PDB entry 2VQF | X-ray diffraction, 2.90 A resolution | chains A and P of the 23 polymer chains in the assembly

[Chain A]
Molecule: 16S RRNA
Organism: Thermus thermophilus
Sequence (1522 nucleotides; numbered 0 to 1544 plus 19 insertion-coded residues; 42 numbers in that range are skipped by the numbering (no residue carries them; nothing is unmodelled there); the number before each row is that of its first residue; a row labelled like 190A-190L holds insertion residues (190A, then the next letters in order); numbering starts at 0):
     0 UUUGUUGGAGAGUUUGAUCCUGGCUCAGGGUGAACGCUGGCGGCGUGCCU
    50 AAGACAUGCAAGUCGUGCGGG
    73 CCGCGGGGUUUU
    88 ACUCCG
    95 UGGUC
   101 AGCGGCGGACGGGUGAGUAACGCGUGGGU
  129A G
   130 ACCUACCCGGAAGAGGGGGACAACCCGGGGAAACUCGGGCUAAUCCCCCA
   180 UGUGGACCCGC
190A-190L CCCUUGGGGUGU
   191 GUCCAAAGGGCUUU
   216 GCCCGCUUCCGGAUGGGCCCGCGUCCCAUCAGCUAGUUGGUGGGGUAAUG
   266 GCCCACCAAGGCGACGACGGGUAGCCGGUCUGAGAGGAUGGCCGGCCACA
   316 GGGGCACUGAGACACGGGCCCCACUCCUACGGGAGGCAGCAGUUAGGAAU
   366 CUUCCGCAAUGGGCGCAAGCCUGACGGAGCGACGCCGCUUGGAGGAAGAA
   416 GCCCUUCGGGGUGUAAACUCCUGAA
   442 CCCGGGACGAAACCCCCGACGA
   474 GGGGACUGACGGUACCGGG
   494 GUAAUAGCGCCGGCCAACUCCGUGCCAGCAGCCGCGGUAAUACGGAGGGC
   544 GCGAGCGUUACCCGGAUUCACUGGGCGUAAAGGGCGUGUAGGCGGCCUGG
   594 GGCGUCCCAUGUGAAAGACCACGGCUCAACCGUGGGGGAGCGUGGGAUAC
   644 GCUCAGGCUAGACGGUGGGAGAGGGUGGUGGAAUUCCCGGAGUAGCGGUG
   694 AAAUGCGCAGAUACCGGGAGGAACGCCGAUGGCGAAGGCAGCCACCUGGU
   744 CCACCCGUGACGCUGAGGCGCGAAAGCGUGGGGAGCAAACCGGAUUAGAU
   794 ACCCGGGUAGUCCACGCCCUAAACGAUGCGCGCUAGGUCUCUGGGUCU
   848 CCUGGGGGCCGAAGCUAACGCGUUAAGCGCGCCGCCUGGGGAGUACGGCC
   898 GCAAGGCUGAAACUCAAAGGAAUUGACGGGGGCCCGCACAAGCGGUGGAG
   948 CAUGUGGUUUAAUUCGAAGCAACGCGAAGAACCUUACCAGGCCUUGACAU
   998 GCUAGG
 1003A G
  1004 AACCCGGGUGAAAGCCUGGGGUGCCCC
1030A-1030D GCGA
  1031 GGGGAGCCCUAGCACAGGUGCUGCAUGGCCGUCGUCAGCUCGUGCCGUGA
  1081 GGUGUUGGGUUAAGUCCCGCAACGAGCGCAACCCCCGCCGUUAGUUGCCA
  1131 GCGGUUCGGCCGGGCACUCUAACGGGACUGCCCGCGAAA
  1171 GCGGGAGGAAGGAGGGGACGACGUCUGGUCAGCAUGGCCCUUACGGCCUG
  1221 GGCGACACACGUGCUACAAUGCCCACUACAAAGCGAUGCCACCCGGCAAC
  1271 GGGGAGCUAAUCGCAAAAAGGUGGGCCCAGUUCGGAUUGGGGUCUGCAAC
  1321 CCGACCCCAUGAAGCCGGAAUCGCUAGUAAUCGCGGAUCAG
 1361A C
  1362 CAUGCCGCGGUGAAUACGUUCCCGGGCCUUGUACACACCGCCCGUCACGC
  1412 CAUGGGAGCGGGCUCUACCCGAAGUCGCCGGG
  1446 AGCCUACGGG
  1459 CAGGCGCCGAGGGUAGGGCCCGUGACUGGGGCGAAGUCGUAACAAGGUAG
  1509 CUGUACCGGAAGGUGCGGCUGGAUCACCUCCUUUCU
Disordered / not traced: 0-4, 1535-1538
Metal / ion sites: K+ site 1 near G9 (its only coordinating residue here); Mg2+ site 1: U12, G22; K+ site 2 near U14 (its only coordinating residue here); Mg2+ site 2: C18, C19; Mg2+ site 3 near G21 (its only coordinating residue here); Mg2+ site 4 near C48 (its only coordinating residue here); Mg2+ site 5: C48, G115; Mg2+ site 6 near A53 (its only coordinating residue here); Mg2+ site 7: C58, U387; K+ site 3: G66, C381; Mg2+ site 8 near C106 (its only coordinating residue here); Mg2+ site 9: A109, G331; 122 more Mg2+ sites not listed; 57 more K+ sites not listed
Residues lining bound ligands: paromomycin (PAR): G1405, U1406, C1407, A1408, C1409, G1489, C1490, G1491, A1492, A1493, G1494, U1495, C1496

[Chain P]
Molecule: 30S ribosomal protein S16
Organism: Thermus thermophilus
UniProtKB: Q5SJH3 (RS16_THET8); residues 1-88 here = UniProt positions 1-88
Amino-acid sequence (88 residues; numbered 1 to 88; the number before each row is that of its first residue):
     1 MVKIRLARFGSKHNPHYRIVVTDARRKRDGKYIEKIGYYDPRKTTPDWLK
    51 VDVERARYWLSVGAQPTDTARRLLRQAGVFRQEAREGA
Disordered / not traced: 85-88
Metal / ion sites: K+: Ser-61 (shared with C137(A) of chain A); Mg2+ near Arg-75 (its only coordinating residue here)

[Chain A / chain P interface]
Pairs across the interface (93; chain A residue first):
  C43(A) / Lys-12(P)  salt bridge to the phosphate
  C43(A) / His-13(P)  phosphate contact
  G44(A) / Ser-11(P)  phosphate contact
  G44(A) / Lys-12(P)  hydrogen bond to the phosphate
  C110(A) / Arg-25(P)  hydrogen bond to the sugar
  G111(A) / Arg-25(P)  sugar contact
  G112(A) / Lys-27(P)  salt bridge to the phosphate
  A134(A) / Met-1(P)  base contact
  A134(A) / Arg-25(P)  base contact
  C135(A) / Met-1(P)  hydrogen bond to the base
  C136(A) / Met-1(P)  sugar contact
  C136(A) / Gly-63(P)  hydrogen bond to the sugar
  C136(A) / Gln-65(P)  hydrogen bond to the sugar
  C137(A) / Ser-61(P)  hydrogen bond to the sugar
  C137(A) / Gly-63(P)  sugar contact
  G227(A) / Val-62(P)  hydrogen bond to the base
  A228(A) / Val-2(P)  sugar contact
  A228(A) / Tyr-58(P)  sugar contact
  A228(A) / Trp-59(P)  phosphate contact
  A228(A) / Val-62(P)  sugar contact
  U229(A) / Asp-23(P)  hydrogen bond to the sugar
  U229(A) / Ile-33(P)  phosphate contact
  U229(A) / Trp-59(P)  phosphate contact
  G230(A) / Asp-23(P)  sugar contact
  G230(A) / Arg-25(P)  hydrogen bond to the sugar
  G309(A) / Lys-27(P)  phosphate contact
  G309(A) / Asp-29(P)  sugar contact
  G309(A) / Gly-30(P)  phosphate contact
  G309(A) / Lys-31(P)  phosphate contact
  G310(A) / Arg-26(P)  salt bridge to the phosphate
  G310(A) / Lys-27(P)  salt bridge to the phosphate
  G310(A) / Gly-30(P)  phosphate contact
  G310(A) / Lys-31(P)  hydrogen bond to the phosphate
  C311(A) / Arg-26(P)  salt bridge to the phosphate
  A374(A) / Tyr-17(P)  hydrogen bond to the sugar
  U375(A) / Leu-6(P)  hydrogen bond to the sugar
  U375(A) / Tyr-17(P)  sugar contact
  U375(A) / Arg-28(P)  hydrogen bond to the base
  U375(A) / Thr-69(P)  hydrogen bond to the phosphate
  G376(A) / Arg-5(P)  hydrogen bond to the phosphate
  G376(A) / Leu-6(P)  hydrogen bond to the phosphate
  G376(A) / Arg-28(P)  sugar contact
  G376(A) / Thr-67(P)  hydrogen bond to the phosphate
  G377(A) / Lys-3(P)  salt bridge to the phosphate
  G377(A) / Arg-5(P)  salt bridge to the phosphate
  G377(A) / Ala-24(P)  sugar contact
  G377(A) / Thr-67(P)  phosphate contact
  C390(A) / Arg-28(P)  hydrogen bond to the phosphate
  G391(A) / Arg-8(P)  hydrogen bond to the phosphate
  G391(A) / Arg-28(P)  salt bridge to the phosphate
  G392(A) / Arg-8(P)  salt bridge to the phosphate
  G392(A) / Lys-12(P)  phosphate contact
  G392(A) / His-13(P)  hydrogen bond to the phosphate
  A393(A) / Lys-12(P)  salt bridge to the phosphate
  A393(A) / His-13(P)  salt bridge to the phosphate
  C449(A) / Arg-42(P)  base contact
  C449(A) / Lys-43(P)  phosphate contact
  G450(A) / Pro-41(P)  sugar contact
  G450(A) / Arg-42(P)  sugar contact
  G450(A) / Lys-43(P)  salt bridge to the phosphate
  A452(A) / Lys-43(P)  salt bridge to the phosphate
  A452(A) / Arg-72(P)  hydrogen bond to the phosphate
  A453(A) / Asp-68(P)  hydrogen bond to the sugar
  A453(A) / Arg-72(P)  phosphate contact
  C454(A) / Asp-68(P)  sugar contact
  G462(A) / Gln-82(P)  base contact
  A463(A) / Arg-75(P)  salt bridge to the phosphate
  A463(A) / Phe-80(P)  sugar contact
  A463(A) / Arg-81(P)  hydrogen bond to the phosphate
  A463(A) / Gln-82(P)  hydrogen bond to the sugar
  A463(A) / Glu-83(P)  hydrogen bond to the sugar
  G474(A) / Arg-75(P)  salt bridge to the phosphate
  G474(A) / Arg-81(P)  salt bridge to the phosphate
  G474(A) / Glu-83(P)  sugar contact
  G475(A) / Arg-81(P)  salt bridge to the phosphate
  A607(A) / Lys-31(P)  base contact
  A608(A) / Arg-18(P)  hydrogen bond to the phosphate
  A609(A) / Arg-18(P)  salt bridge to the phosphate
  G616(A) / Thr-45(P)  sugar contact
  G617(A) / Thr-44(P)  sugar contact
  G617(A) / Thr-45(P)  sugar contact
  C623(A) / Ser-11(P)  sugar contact
  C624(A) / Phe-9(P)  phosphate contact
  C624(A) / Gly-10(P)  phosphate contact
  C624(A) / Ser-11(P)  sugar contact
  C624(A) / Asn-14(P)  hydrogen bond to the sugar
  G625(A) / Phe-9(P)  phosphate contact
  G625(A) / His-16(P)  sugar contact
  U626(A) / Arg-18(P)  salt bridge to the phosphate
  U626(A) / Lys-35(P)  salt bridge to the phosphate
  U626(A) / Tyr-38(P)  phosphate contact
  G627(A) / Lys-35(P)  salt bridge to the phosphate
  G627(A) / Lys-50(P)  salt bridge to the phosphate
Interface residues without a listed pair, chain A (47 interface residues in all): G231, G378, A451, C483
Interface residues without a listed pair, chain P (51 interface residues in all): Pro-15, Tyr-32, Tyr-39

[Summary]
Chain A and chain P form an interface of 47 and 51 residues respectively; the contacts include 27 hydrogen
bonds and 22 salt bridges. Polar pairs include C135(A)/Met-1(P), G227(A)/Val-62(P) and U375(A)/Arg-28(P).
Bound to chain A: paromomycin.
Here chain A is 16S RRNA and chain P is 30S ribosomal protein S16, both from Thermus thermophilus. Entry 2VQF
(Modified uridines with C5-methylene substituents at the first position of the tRNA anticodon stabilize U-G
wobble ...) was determined by X-ray diffraction (same publication as 2VQE).
